2VDU - chains D and F of the 4 polymer chains in the assembly; structure by X-ray diffraction, 2.40 A resolution.

# Chain D
Molecule: tRNA (guanine-N(7)-)-METHYLTRANSFERASE-associated wd repeat protein TRM82
Source organism: Saccharomyces cerevisiae
UniProt: Q03774 (TRM82_YEAST); numbering as in UniProt (aligned over 1-444)
Sequence (450 residues; row label = number of the first residue in the row):
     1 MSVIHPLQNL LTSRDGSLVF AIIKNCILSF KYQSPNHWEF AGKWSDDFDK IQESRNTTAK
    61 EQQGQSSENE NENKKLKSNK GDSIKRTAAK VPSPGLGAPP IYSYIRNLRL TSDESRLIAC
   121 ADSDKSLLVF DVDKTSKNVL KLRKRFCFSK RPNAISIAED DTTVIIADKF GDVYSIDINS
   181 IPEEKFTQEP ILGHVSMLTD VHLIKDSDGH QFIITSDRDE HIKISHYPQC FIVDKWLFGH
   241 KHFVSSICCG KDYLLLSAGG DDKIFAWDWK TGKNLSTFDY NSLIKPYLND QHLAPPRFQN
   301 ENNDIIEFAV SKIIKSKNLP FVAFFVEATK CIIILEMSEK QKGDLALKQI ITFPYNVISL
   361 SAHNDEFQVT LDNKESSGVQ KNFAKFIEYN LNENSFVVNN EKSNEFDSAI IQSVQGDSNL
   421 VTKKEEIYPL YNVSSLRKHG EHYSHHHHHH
Not modelled in the structure: 1, 49-99, 297-304, 437-450
Swiss-Prot annotation at these positions:
  - modified residue: S93 (Phosphoserine)
  - mutagenesis: K223 (K223L: Decreased tRNA methylation)

# Chain F
Molecule: tRNA (guanine-N(7)-)-METHYLTRANSFERASE
Source organism: Saccharomyces cerevisiae
Notes: EC 2.1.1.33; fragment: 46-end, residues 39-286
UniProt: Q12009 (TRM8_YEAST); numbering as in UniProt (aligned over 39-286)
Sequence (254 residues; row label = number of the first residue in the row):
    39 VQEGQKIDLP KKRYYRQRAH SNPFSDHQLE YPVSPQDMDW SKLYPYYKNA ENGQMTKKVT
    99 IADIGCGFGG LMIDLSPAFP EDLILGMEIR VQVTNYVEDR IIALRNNTAS KHGFQNINVL
   159 RGNAMKFLPN FFEKGQLSKM FFCFPDPHFK QRKHKARIIT NTLLSEYAYV LKEGGVVYTI
   219 TDVKDLHEWM VKHLEEHPLF ERLSKEWEEN DECVKIMRNA TEEGKKVERK KGDKFVACFT
   279 RLPTPAILHH HHHH
Not modelled in the structure: 39-65, 186-194, 260-270, 287-292
Swiss-Prot annotation at these positions:
  - active site: D184
  - binding site (S-adenosyl-L-methionine): G103, E126, I127, N161, A162, C181, T259 to E261
  - modified residue: S59 (Phosphoserine)

# How chain D and chain F interact
Pairs across the interface (35):
  E189(D) - N199(F)
  L192(D) - T200(F)
  G193(D) - T200(F)  hydrogen bond (backbone-side chain)
  G193(D) - E204(F)
  V195(D) - M163(F)  hydrophobic
  H210(D) - I285(F)
  H210(D) - L286(F)  hydrogen bond (side chain-backbone)
  D219(D) - K164(F)  salt bridge
  D219(D) - F165(F)
  E220(D) - Y69(F)  hydrogen bond
  H221(D) - K164(F)
  H221(D) - F165(F)
  H221(D) - N168(F)  hydrogen bond
  K223(D) - E204(F)  salt bridge
  Q229(D) - I285(F)
  F231(D) - S203(F)
  F231(D) - H235(F)
  F231(D) - P236(F)  hydrophobic
  F231(D) - L237(F)
  I232(D) - T282(F)
  V233(D) - K172(F)
  V233(D) - S203(F)
  V233(D) - Y207(F)
  D234(D) - K172(F)  hydrogen bond (backbone-side chain)
  D234(D) - Y207(F)
  K235(D) - Y207(F)
  W236(D) - P167(F)  hydrophobic
  W236(D) - E204(F)
  W236(D) - Y207(F)
  F238(D) - V71(F)
  F238(D) - S72(F)
  F238(D) - P73(F)
  F238(D) - P167(F)
  F238(D) - N168(F)
  G239(D) - V71(F)
Interface residues without a listed pair, chain D (25 interface residues in all): D172, H194, S196, D208, H226, C230, K241
Interface residues without a listed pair, chain F (23 interface residues in all): L201, P283

# Summary
The interface between chain D and chain F involves 25 residues on one side and 23 on the other; the contacts
include 5 hydrogen bonds and 2 salt bridges. Polar contacts include D219(D)-K164(F), K223(D)-E204(F) and
G193(D)-T200(F).
Here chain D is tRNA (guanine-N(7)-)-METHYLTRANSFERASE-associated wd repeat protein TRM82 and chain F is tRNA
(guanine-N(7)-)-METHYLTRANSFERASE, both from Saccharomyces cerevisiae. Entry 2VDU (Structure of trm8-trm82,
THE YEAST TRNA m7G methylation complex) was determined by X-ray diffraction together with 2VDV from the same
study.
